1J78 - chain A; structure by X-ray diffraction, 2.31 A resolution.

Chain A:
Molecule: vitamin D binding protein
Source organism: Homo sapiens
UniProt: P02774 (VTDB_HUMAN); residues 1-458 here correspond to UniProt positions 17-474 (UniProt number = residue number + 16)
Amino-acid sequence (458 residues; numbered 1 to 458; the number before each row is that of its first residue):
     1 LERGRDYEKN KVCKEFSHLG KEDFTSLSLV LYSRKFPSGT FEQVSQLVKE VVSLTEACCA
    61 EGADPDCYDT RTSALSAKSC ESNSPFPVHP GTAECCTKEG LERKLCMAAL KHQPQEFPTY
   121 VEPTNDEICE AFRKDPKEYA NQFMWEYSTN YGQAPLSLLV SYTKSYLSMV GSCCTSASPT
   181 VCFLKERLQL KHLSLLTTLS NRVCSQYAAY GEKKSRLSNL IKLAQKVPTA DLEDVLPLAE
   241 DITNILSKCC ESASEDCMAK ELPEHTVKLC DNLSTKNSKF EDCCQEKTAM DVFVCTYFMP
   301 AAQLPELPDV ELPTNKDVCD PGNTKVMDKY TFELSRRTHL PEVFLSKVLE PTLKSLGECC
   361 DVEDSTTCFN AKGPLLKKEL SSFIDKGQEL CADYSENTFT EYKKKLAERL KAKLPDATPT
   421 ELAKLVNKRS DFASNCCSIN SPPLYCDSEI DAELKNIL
Unresolved in the structure: 1-12, 60-67, 99-102, 458
Cystine bridges: Cys-13/Cys-59, Cys-80/Cys-96, Cys-95/Cys-106, Cys-129/Cys-174, Cys-173/Cys-182, Cys-204/Cys-250, Cys-249/Cys-257, Cys-270/Cys-284, Cys-283/Cys-295, Cys-319/Cys-360, Cys-359/Cys-368, Cys-391/Cys-437, Cys-436/Cys-446
Construct notes: variant Thr-420 (Lys436 in P02774)

Overview:
Chain A is vitamin D binding protein (Homo sapiens); the structure, Crystallographic analysis of the human
vitamin D binding protein, was determined by X-ray diffraction together with 1J7E from the same study.
